PDB entry 7E98 | X-ray diffraction, 2.20 A resolution | chains A and C of the 4 polymer chains in the assembly

Chain A:
Name: Extracellular giant hemoglobin major globin subunit A1
From: Oligobrachia mashikoi
UniProtKB: Q7M419 (GLBA1_OLIMA); residues 1-140 here correspond to UniProt positions 17-156 (UniProt number = residue number + 16)
Sequence (140 residues; numbered 1 to 140; the number before each row is that of its first residue):
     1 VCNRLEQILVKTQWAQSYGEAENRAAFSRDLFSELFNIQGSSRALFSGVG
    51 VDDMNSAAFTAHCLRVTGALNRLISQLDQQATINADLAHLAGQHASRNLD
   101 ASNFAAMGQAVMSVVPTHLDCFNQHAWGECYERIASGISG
Curated features (UniProtKB/Swiss-Prot):
  - binding site (hydrogen sulfide): Cys63
  - binding site (heme b): His94
Cystine bridges: Cys2-Cys130
Ion coordination: heme Fe: His94 (together with oxygen molecule)
Ligand contacts:
  - heme (HEM): Leu35, Ser42, Leu45, Phe46, Gly48, Val49, His62, Arg65, Val66, Ala69, Leu70, Leu73, Leu90, His94, Arg97, Leu99, Asn103, Phe104, Met107, Tyr131, Ile138
  - heme / oxygen molecule: Phe32, Leu35, Ser42, Leu45, Phe46, Gly48, Val49, His62, Arg65, Val66, Ala69, Leu70, Leu73, Leu90, His94, Arg97, Leu99, Asn103, Phe104, Met107, Tyr131, Ile138
  - oxygen molecule (OXY): Phe32, Phe46, His62, Val66, His94
From the paper describing this entry:
  - conformationally variable residues (side-chain flip): Arg97

Chain C:
Name: Extracellular giant hemoglobin major globin subunit B2
From: Oligobrachia mashikoi
UniProtKB: Q7M418 (GLBB2_OLIMA); residues 1-147 here correspond to UniProt positions 17-163 (UniProt number = residue number + 16)
Sequence (147 residues; each row starts with the number of its first residue):
     1 SSCCSSEDRANVMHNWDAAWSAAYSDRRVALAQAVFASLFSRDAAAQGLF
    51 SGVSADNPDSADFRAHCVRVVNGLDVAINMLNDPAVLNEQLAHLSAQHQA
   101 RAGVAAAHFDVMAEAFAEVMPQVSSCFSSDSWNRCFARIANGISAGL
Not modelled in the structure: 1
Curated features (UniProtKB/Swiss-Prot):
  - binding site (hydrogen sulfide): Cys67
  - binding site (heme b): His98
Cystine bridges: Cys4-Cys135
Ion coordination: heme Fe: His98 (together with oxygen molecule)
Ligand contacts:
  - heme (HEM): Ala46, Leu49, Phe50, Val53, His66, Arg69, Val70, Gly73, Leu74, Leu94, His98, Arg101, Val104, His108, Phe109, Met112, Phe136, Ile143
  - heme / oxygen molecule: Phe36, Ala46, Leu49, Phe50, Val53, His66, Arg69, Val70, Gly73, Leu74, Leu94, His98, Arg101, Val104, His108, Phe109, Met112, Phe136, Ile143
  - oxygen molecule (OXY): Phe36, Phe50, His66, Val70, His98, Met112
From the paper describing this entry:
  - conformationally variable residues (side-chain flip): Arg101

How chain A and chain C interact:
Inter-chain disulfides: Cys121(A)-Cys126(C)
Residue-residue contacts - 17 pairs, chain A then chain C:
  Arg4(A) - Ala30(C)
  Arg4(A) - Gln33(C)  hydrogen bond
  Leu5(A) - Ala34(C)  hydrophobic
  Leu5(A) - Val119(C)  hydrophobic
  Leu5(A) - Gln122(C)
  Leu5(A) - Val123(C)
  Glu6(A) - Gln122(C)
  Ile8(A) - Arg27(C)
  Leu9(A) - Pro121(C)
  Leu9(A) - Gln122(C)
  Leu9(A) - Val123(C)
  Leu9(A) - Ser125(C)
  Thr12(A) - Arg27(C)
  Gln13(A) - Ser125(C)  hydrogen bond
  Gln79(A) - Asp26(C)
  Cys121(A) - Ser125(C)
  Cys121(A) - Cys126(C)  disulfide
Other interface residues (no listed pair), chain A (11 interface residues in all): Asn3, Asn123
Other interface residues (no listed pair), chain C (14 interface residues in all): Val29, Leu31, Ser124

Overview:
Chain A and chain C form an interface of 11 and 14 residues respectively, with 1 disulfide bond and 2 hydrogen
bonds. Among the polar pairs are Arg4(A)-Gln33(C) and Gln13(A)-Ser125(C). Ligands of chain A: heme, oxygen
molecule and heme / oxygen molecule. The paper reports conformational variability at Arg97(A) and Arg101(C).
Here chain A is Extracellular giant hemoglobin major globin subunit A1 and chain C is Extracellular giant
hemoglobin major globin subunit B2, both from Oligobrachia mashikoi. Entry 7E98 (Oxy-deoxy intermediate of 400
kDa giant hemoglobin at 21% oxygen saturation) was determined by X-ray diffraction together with 7E96, 7E97
and 7E99 from the same study.
